PDB entry 5MPB | electron microscopy, 7.80 A resolution (low resolution: residue-level contacts below are approximate; hydrogen-bond / salt-bridge calls are withheld) | chains V and U of the 47 polymer chains in the assembly

# Chain V
Protein: Ubiquitin carboxyl-terminal hydrolase RPN11
Source organism: Saccharomyces cerevisiae (strain ATCC 204508 / S288c)
Notes: EC 3.4.19.12
UniProtKB: P43588 (RPN11_YEAST); residue numbers follow UniProt; this construct covers 1-306
Amino-acid sequence (306 residues; numbered 1 to 306; the number before each row is that of its first residue):
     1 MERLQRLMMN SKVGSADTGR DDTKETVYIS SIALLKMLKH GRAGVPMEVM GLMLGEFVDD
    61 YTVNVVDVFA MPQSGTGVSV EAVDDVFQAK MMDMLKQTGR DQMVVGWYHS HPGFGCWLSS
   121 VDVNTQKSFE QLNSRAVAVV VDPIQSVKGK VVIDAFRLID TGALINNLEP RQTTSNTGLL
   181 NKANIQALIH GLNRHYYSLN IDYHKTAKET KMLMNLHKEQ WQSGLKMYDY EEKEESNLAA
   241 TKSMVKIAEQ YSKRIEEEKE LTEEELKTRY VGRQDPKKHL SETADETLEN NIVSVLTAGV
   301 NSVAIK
Disordered / not traced: 1-17
Swiss-Prot annotation at these positions:
  - motif: His-109 to Asp-122 (JAMM motif)
  - binding site (Zn(2+)): His-109, His-111, Asp-122
  - modified residue: Met-1 (N-acetylmethionine)
  - natural variant: Lys-208 (K208Q: In strain: NRRL Y-53), Ala-239 (A239T: In strain: NRRL Y-53), Thr-262 (T262S: In strain: NRRL Y-53), Leu-280 to Ser-281 (sequence variant, change not given here; In strain: NRRL Y-53)
  - mutagenesis: His-109 (H109A: Stabilizes ubiquitin pathway substrates; when associated wirh Ala-111), His-111 (H111A: Stabilizes ubiquitin pathway substrates; when associated wirh Ala-109)

# Chain U
Protein: 26S proteasome regulatory subunit RPN8
Source organism: Saccharomyces cerevisiae (strain ATCC 204508 / S288c)
UniProtKB: Q08723 (RPN8_YEAST); numbering as in UniProt (aligned over 1-338)
Amino-acid sequence (338 residues; each row starts with the number of its first residue):
     1 MSLQHEKVTI APLVLLSALD HYERTQTKEN KRCVGVILGD ANSSTIRVTN SFALPFEEDE
    61 KNSDVWFLDH NYIENMNEMC KKINAKEKLI GWYHSGPKLR ASDLKINELF KKYTQNNPLL
   121 LIVDVKQQGV GLPTDAYVAI EQVKDDGTST EKTFLHLPCT IEAEEAEEIG VEHLLRDVRD
   181 QAAGGLSIRL TNQLKSLKGL QSKLKDVVEY LDKVINKELP INHTILGKLQ DVFNLLPNLG
   241 TPDDDEIDVE NHDRINISNN LQKALTVKTN DELMVIYISN LVRSIIAFDD LIENKIQNKK
   301 IQEQRVKDKQ SKVSDDSESE SGDKEATAPL IQRKNKKN
Disordered / not traced: 299-338
Swiss-Prot annotation at these positions:
  - modified residue: Ser-2 (N-acetylserine), Ser-314 (Phosphoserine), Ser-317 (Phosphoserine), Ser-319 (Phosphoserine), Thr-327 (Phosphothreonine)

# Chain V / chain U interface
Residue-residue contacts - 97 pairs, chain V then chain U:
  Ser-31(V) / Leu-174(U)
  Ile-32(V) / Asp-20(U)
  Leu-34(V) / His-173(U)
  Leu-35(V) / Leu-13(U)
  Leu-35(V) / Leu-16(U)
  Leu-35(V) / Glu-167(U)
  Leu-35(V) / Val-171(U)
  Lys-36(V) / Phe-52(U)
  Leu-38(V) / Ala-166(U)
  Lys-39(V) / Leu-13(U)
  Lys-39(V) / Glu-164(U)
  Lys-39(V) / Glu-167(U)
  Arg-42(V) / Glu-165(U)
  Arg-42(V) / Ala-166(U)
  Val-66(V) / Arg-24(U)
  Asp-67(V) / Arg-24(U)
  Met-91(V) / Met-79(U)
  Met-94(V) / Tyr-72(U)
  Met-94(V) / Asn-75(U)
  Met-94(V) / Met-76(U)
  Gln-97(V) / Pro-55(U)
  Gln-97(V) / Asp-69(U)
  Gln-97(V) / Tyr-72(U)
  Thr-98(V) / Thr-25(U)
  Thr-98(V) / Ala-53(U)
  Thr-98(V) / Leu-54(U)
  Thr-98(V) / Pro-55(U)
  Thr-98(V) / Tyr-72(U)
  Gly-99(V) / Arg-24(U)
  Arg-100(V) / His-21(U)
  Arg-100(V) / Arg-24(U)
  Arg-100(V) / Ala-53(U)
  Gln-102(V) / Arg-24(U)
  Val-147(V) / Ile-169(U)
  Lys-148(V) / Ile-169(U)
  Lys-148(V) / Gly-170(U)
  Lys-148(V) / His-173(U)
  Gly-149(V) / His-173(U)
  Lys-208(V) / Lys-126(U)
  Lys-208(V) / Gln-127(U)
  Lys-211(V) / Gln-127(U)
  Lys-211(V) / Val-130(U)
  Met-212(V) / Leu-15(U)
  Met-212(V) / Leu-19(U)
  Met-212(V) / Gln-127(U)
  Leu-213(V) / Leu-16(U)
  Leu-213(V) / Leu-174(U)
  Leu-213(V) / Leu-175(U)
  Leu-213(V) / Arg-179(U)
  Met-214(V) / Arg-179(U)
  Met-214(V) / Asp-180(U)
  Asn-215(V) / Gln-127(U)
  Asn-215(V) / Val-130(U)
  Asn-215(V) / Arg-179(U)
  Asn-215(V) / Asp-180(U)
  Leu-216(V) / Pro-133(U)
  Leu-216(V) / Arg-179(U)
  Leu-216(V) / Asp-180(U)
  Leu-216(V) / Gln-181(U)
  His-217(V) / Gly-131(U)
  His-217(V) / Leu-132(U)
  His-217(V) / Pro-133(U)
  His-217(V) / Thr-160(U)
  His-217(V) / Ile-161(U)
  Lys-218(V) / Gly-131(U)
  Gln-220(V) / Gln-181(U)
  Trp-221(V) / Gln-181(U)
  Trp-221(V) / Ser-196(U)
  Trp-221(V) / Gly-199(U)
  Trp-221(V) / Leu-200(U)
  Leu-225(V) / Gln-193(U)
  Leu-225(V) / Ser-196(U)
  Asn-237(V) / Arg-254(U)
  Asn-237(V) / Ile-257(U)
  Met-244(V) / Leu-261(U)
  Tyr-251(V) / Asp-271(U)
  Lys-277(V) / Lys-268(U)
  Lys-277(V) / Asp-271(U)
  Lys-277(V) / Glu-272(U)
  Leu-280(V) / Lys-268(U)
  Ala-284(V) / Leu-265(U)
  Asp-285(V) / Leu-265(U)
  Leu-288(V) / Leu-261(U)
  Leu-288(V) / Leu-265(U)
  Glu-289(V) / Leu-186(U)
  Glu-289(V) / Arg-189(U)
  Asn-290(V) / Arg-189(U)
  Val-293(V) / Arg-189(U)
  Ser-294(V) / Arg-254(U)
  Val-295(V) / Arg-254(U)
  Leu-296(V) / Gln-193(U)
  Thr-297(V) / Gln-193(U)
  Ala-298(V) / Arg-254(U)
  Val-300(V) / Gln-193(U)
  Ile-305(V) / Leu-236(U)
  Lys-306(V) / Leu-236(U)
  Lys-306(V) / Pro-237(U)
Interface residues without a listed pair, chain V (64 interface residues in all): Ala-70, Pro-72, Lys-90, Leu-95, Lys-150, Lys-205, Glu-209, Thr-210, Glu-219, Gln-222, Lys-233, Thr-287, Asn-291
Interface residues without a listed pair, chain U (67 interface residues in all): Ser-17, Thr-49, Asn-50, Lys-82, Ile-83, Val-125, Thr-134, Glu-172, Gly-185, Leu-190, Leu-197, Lys-203, Leu-239, Ile-255

# Summary
64 residues of chain V and 67 residues of chain U are in contact. UniProt lists 3 Zn2+-binding residues and 2
mutagenesis sites on chain V.
Chain V is Ubiquitin carboxyl-terminal hydrolase RPN11 and chain U is 26S proteasome regulatory subunit RPN8,
both from Saccharomyces cerevisiae (strain ATCC 204508 / S288c); the structure, 26S proteasome in presence of
AMP-PNP (s3), was determined by electron microscopy together with 5MP9, 5MPA, 5MPC, 5MPD and 5MPE from the
same study.
